Entry 7MEP (electron microscopy, 3.50 A resolution); this record covers chains A and D of the 14 polymer chains in the assembly.

[Chain A]
Protein: BG505 SOSIPv5.2(7S) - gp120
From: Human immunodeficiency virus
Chain sequence (666 residues; numbered -1 to 666 plus 12 insertion-coded residues; 14 numbers in that range are skipped by the numbering (no residue carries them; nothing is unmodelled there); the number before each row is that of its first residue; a row labelled like 185A-185K holds insertion residues (185A, then the next letters in order); numbers below 1 keep their minus sign (Met-1 is residue -1)):
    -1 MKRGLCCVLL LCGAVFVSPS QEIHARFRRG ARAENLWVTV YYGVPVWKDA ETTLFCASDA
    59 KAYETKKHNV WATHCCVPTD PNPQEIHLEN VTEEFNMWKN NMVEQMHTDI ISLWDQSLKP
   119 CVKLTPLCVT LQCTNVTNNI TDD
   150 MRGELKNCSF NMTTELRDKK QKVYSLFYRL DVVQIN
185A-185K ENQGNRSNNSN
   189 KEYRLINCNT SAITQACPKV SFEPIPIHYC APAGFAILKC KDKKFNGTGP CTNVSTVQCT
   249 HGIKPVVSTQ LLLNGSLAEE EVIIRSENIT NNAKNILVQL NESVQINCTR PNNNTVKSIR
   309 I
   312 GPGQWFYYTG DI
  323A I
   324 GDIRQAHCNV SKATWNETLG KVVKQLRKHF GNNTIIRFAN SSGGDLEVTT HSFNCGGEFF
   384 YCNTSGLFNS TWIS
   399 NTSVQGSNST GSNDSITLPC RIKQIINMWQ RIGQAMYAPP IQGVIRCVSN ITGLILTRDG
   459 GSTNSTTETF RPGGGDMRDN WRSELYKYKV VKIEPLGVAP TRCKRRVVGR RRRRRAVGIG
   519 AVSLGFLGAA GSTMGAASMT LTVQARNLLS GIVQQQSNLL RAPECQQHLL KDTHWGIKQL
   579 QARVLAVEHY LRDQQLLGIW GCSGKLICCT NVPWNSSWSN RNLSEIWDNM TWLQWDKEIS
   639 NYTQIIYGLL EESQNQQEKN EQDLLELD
Unresolved in the structure: -1 to 32, 58-65, 185A-185K, 399-410, 506-666
Disulfides: Cys54-Cys73, Cys119-Cys205, Cys126-Cys196, Cys131-Cys157, Cys218-Cys247, Cys228-Cys239, Cys296-Cys331, Cys378-Cys445, Cys385-Cys418
Covalent attachments: N-acetylglucosamine (NAG) linked to Asn88, Asn133, Asn156, Asn160, Asn197, Asn234, Asn241, Asn262, Asn276, Asn289, Asn295, Asn301, Asn332, Asn339, Asn355, Asn363, Asn386, Asn392, Asn448

[Chain D]
Protein: BG505 SOSIPv5.2(7S) - gp120
From: Human immunodeficiency virus
Chain sequence (666 residues; row label = number of the first residue in the row; note: 13 numbers in that range are skipped by the numbering (no residue carries them; nothing is unmodelled there); a row labelled like 185A-185J holds insertion residues (185A, then the next letters in order); numbers below 1 keep their minus sign (Met-1 is residue -1)):
    -1 MKRGLCCVLL LCGAVFVSPS QEIHARFRRG ARAENLWVTV YYGVPVWKDA ETTLFCASDA
    59 KAYETKKHNV WATHCCVPTD PNPQEIHLEN VTEEFNMWKN NMVEQMHTDI ISLWDQSLKP
   119 CVKLTPLCVT LQCTNVTNNI TDD
   150 MRGELKNCSF NMTTELRDKK QKVYSLFYRL DVVQIN
185A-185J ENQGNRSNNS
   188 NKEYRLINCN TSAITQACPK VSFEPIPIHY CAPAGFAILK CKDKKFNGTG PCTNVSTVQC
   248 THGIKPVVST QLLLNGSLAE EEVIIRSENI TNNAKNILVQ LNESVQINCT RPNNNTVKSI
   308 RI
   312 GPGQWFYYTG DI
  323A I
   324 GDIRQAHCNV SKATWNETLG KVVKQLRKHF GNNTIIRFAN SSGGDLEVTT HSFNCGGEFF
   384 YCNTSGLFNS TWIS
   399 NTSVQGSNST GSNDSITLPC RIKQIINMWQ RIGQAMYAPP IQGVIRCVSN ITGLILTRDG
   459 GSTNSTTETF RPGGGDMRDN WRSELYKYKV VKIEPLGVAP TRCKRRVVGR RRRRRAVGIG
   519 AVSLGFLGAA GSTMGAASMT LTVQARNLLS GIVQQQSNLL RAPECQQHLL KDTHWGIKQL
   579 QARVLAVEHY LRDQQLLGIW GCSGKLICCT NVPWNSSWSN RNLSEIWDNM TWLQWDKEIS
   639 NYTQIIYGLL EESQNQQEKN EQDLLELD
Unresolved in the structure: -1 to 32, 59-64, 185A-185J, 399-410, 506-666
Disulfides: Cys54-Cys73, Cys119-Cys205, Cys126-Cys196, Cys131-Cys157, Cys218-Cys247, Cys228-Cys239, Cys296-Cys331, Cys378-Cys445, Cys385-Cys418
Covalent attachments: N-acetylglucosamine (NAG) linked to Asn88, Asn133, Asn156, Asn160, Asn197, Asn234, Asn241, Asn262, Asn276, Asn289, Asn295, Asn301, Asn332, Asn339, Asn355, Asn363, Asn386, Asn392, Asn448

[Interface between chain A and chain D]
Contacting residue pairs (20):
  Thr123(A) - Arg166(D)
  Pro124(A) - Arg166(D)
  Cys126(A) - Glu164(D)  hydrogen bond (side chain-backbone)
  Cys126(A) - Leu165(D)
  Cys126(A) - Arg166(D)  hydrogen bond (backbone-backbone)
  Val127(A) - Asp167(D)
  Thr128(A) - Leu165(D)
  Thr128(A) - Asp167(D)  hydrogen bond
  Thr128(A) - Lys168(D)
  Ile184(A) - Leu165(D)  hydrophobic
  Ile184(A) - Lys168(D)
  Arg192(A) - Leu165(D)
  Cys196(A) - Glu164(D)
  Cys196(A) - Leu165(D)  hydrophobic
  Cys196(A) - Pro313(D)
  Asn197(A) - Arg308(D)  hydrogen bond (backbone-side chain)
  Thr198(A) - Pro313(D)
  Thr198(A) - Gly314(D)  hydrogen bond (backbone-backbone)
  Ser199(A) - Pro313(D)
  Ala200(A) - Pro313(D)

[In short]
12 residues of chain A and 8 residues of chain D are in contact, with 5 hydrogen bonds. Polar contacts include
Cys126(A)-Glu164(D), Thr128(A)-Asp167(D) and Asn197(A)-Arg308(D). Covalently linked N-acetylglucosamine: at
Asn88(A), Asn133(A), Asn156(A), Asn160(A), Asn197(A) and Asn234(A) and 13 more.
Both chains are BG505 SOSIPv5.2(7S) - gp120 (Human immunodeficiency virus). Entry 7MEP (BG505 SOSIP.v5.2(7S)
in complex with the monoclonal antibodies Rh.33172 mAb.1 and RM19R) was determined by electron microscopy,
deposited together with 7MDT and 7MDU.
